PDB entry 6HRA | electron microscopy, 3.70 A resolution | chains A and B of the 4 polymer chains in the assembly

[Chain A]
Molecule: Potassium-transporting ATPase potassium-binding subunit
Source organism: Escherichia coli (strain K12)
UniProt: P03959 (KDPA_ECOLI); residue numbers follow UniProt; this construct covers 1-557
Amino-acid sequence (557 residues; row label = number of the first residue in the row):
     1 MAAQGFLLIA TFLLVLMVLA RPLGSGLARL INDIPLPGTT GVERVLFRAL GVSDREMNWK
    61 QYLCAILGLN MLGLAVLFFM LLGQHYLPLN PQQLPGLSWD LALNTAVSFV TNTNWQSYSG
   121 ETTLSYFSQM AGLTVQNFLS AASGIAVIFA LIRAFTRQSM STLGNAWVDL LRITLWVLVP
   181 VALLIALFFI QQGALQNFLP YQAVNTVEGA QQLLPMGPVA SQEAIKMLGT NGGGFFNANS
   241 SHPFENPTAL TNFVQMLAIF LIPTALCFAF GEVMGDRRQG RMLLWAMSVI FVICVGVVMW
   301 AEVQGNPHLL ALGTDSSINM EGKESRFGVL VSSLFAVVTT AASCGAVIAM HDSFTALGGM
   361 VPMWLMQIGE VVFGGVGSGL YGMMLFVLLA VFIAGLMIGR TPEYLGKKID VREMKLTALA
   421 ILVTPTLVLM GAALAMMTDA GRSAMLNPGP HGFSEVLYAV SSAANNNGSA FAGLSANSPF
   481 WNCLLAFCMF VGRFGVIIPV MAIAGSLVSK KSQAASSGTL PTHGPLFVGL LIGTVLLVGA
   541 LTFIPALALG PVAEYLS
Bound ions: K+ site 1: Asn239, Gly468; K+ site 2 near Gly369 (its only coordinating residue here)
Curated features (UniProtKB/Swiss-Prot):
  - mutagenesis: Gly232 (G232A/S: Decrease in K(+) affinity and loss of cation selectivity)
What the authors report for this chain:
  - K+ coordination: Asn239, Gly369, Gly468

[Chain B]
Molecule: Potassium-transporting ATPase ATP-binding subunit
Source organism: Escherichia coli (strain K12)
Notes: EC 3.6.3.12
UniProt: P03960 (KDPB_ECOLI); residue numbers follow UniProt; this construct covers 1-682
Amino-acid sequence (682 residues; numbered 1 to 682; the number before each row is that of its first residue):
     1 MSRKQLALFE PTLVVQALKE AVKKLNPQAQ WRNPVMFIVW IGSLLTTCIS IAMASGAMPG
    61 NALFSAAISG WLWITVLFAN FAEALAEGRS KAQANSLKGV KKTAFARKLR EPKYGAAADK
   121 VPADQLRKGD IVLVEAGDII PCDGEVIEGG ASVDESAITG ESAPVIRESG GDFASVTGGT
   181 RILSDWLVIE CSVNPGETFL DRMIAMVEGA QRRKTPNEIA LTILLIALTI VFLLATATLW
   241 PFSAWGGNAV SVTVLVALLV CLIPTTIGGL LSAIGVAGMS RMLGANVIAT SGRAVEAAGD
   301 VDVLLLDKTG TITLGNRQAS EFIPAQGVDE KTLADAAQLA SLADETPEGR SIVILAKQRF
   361 NLRERDVQSL HATFVPFTAQ SRMSGINIDN RMIRKGSVDA IRRHVEANGG HFPTDVDQKV
   421 DQVARQGATP LVVVEGSRVL GVIALKDIVK GGIKERFAQL RKMGIKTVMI TGDNRLTAAA
   481 IAAEAGVDDF LAEATPEAKL ALIRQYQAEG RLVAMTGDGT NDAPALAQAD VAVAMNSGTQ
   541 AAKEAGNMVD LDSNPTKLIE VVHIGKQMLM TRGSLTTFSI ANDVAKYFAI IPAAFAATYP
   601 QLNALNIMCL HSPDSAILSA VIFNALIIVF LIPLALKGVS YKPLTASAML RRNLWIYGLG
   661 GLLVPFIGIK VIDLLLTVCG LV
Not modelled in the structure: 1-3
Modified positions: Ser162 (phosphoserine; SEP)
Curated features (UniProtKB/Swiss-Prot):
  - active site: Asp307 (4-aspartylphosphate intermediate)
  - binding site (ATP): Asp344, Glu348, Phe377 to Ser384, Lys395
  - binding site (Mg(2+)): Asp518, Asp522
  - modified residue: Ser162 (Phosphoserine)
  - mutagenesis: Asp300 (D300E/N: Does not affect formation of the phosphorylated intermediate), Asp307 (D307E/N/Q: Unable to form a phosphorylated intermediate and lacks ATPase activity), Phe377 (F377A: Loss of ATPase activity; F377Y: Slight decrease in ATPase activity), Ser384 (S384A/T: Decrease in ATPase activity), Lys395 (K395A: Strong decrease in ATPase activity), Asp399 (D399A: Decrease in ATPase activity)
What the authors report for this chain:
  - post-translational modification sites: Ser162
  - catalytic residues: Asp307
  - conformationally variable residues (domain motion): Thr159 to Ser162

[Interface between chain A and chain B]
Contacting residue pairs (89):
  Leu389(A) - Leu224(B)  hydrophobic
  Phe392(A) - Asn217(B)
  Phe392(A) - Ala220(B)
  Phe392(A) - Leu221(B)  hydrophobic
  Phe392(A) - Leu224(B)  hydrophobic
  Ala394(A) - Leu650(B)  hydrophobic
  Leu396(A) - Asn217(B)
  Leu396(A) - Leu569(B)
  Leu396(A) - Met570(B)
  Leu396(A) - Arg572(B)
  Leu396(A) - Gly573(B)
  Met397(A) - Gly573(B)
  Met397(A) - Thr577(B)
  Met397(A) - Leu650(B)  hydrophobic
  Met397(A) - Asn653(B)
  Met397(A) - Leu654(B)  hydrophobic
  Ile398(A) - Lys566(B)  hydrogen bond (backbone-side chain)
  Ile398(A) - Met570(B)
  Ile398(A) - Ala646(B)  hydrophobic
  Gly399(A) - Gly299(B)
  Gly399(A) - Lys566(B)  hydrogen bond (backbone-side chain)
  Gly399(A) - Leu569(B)
  Arg400(A) - Asp300(B)  salt bridge
  Arg400(A) - Leu569(B)
  Thr401(A) - Asp300(B)
  Glu403(A) - Asp300(B)
  Val411(A) - Pro216(B)
  Val411(A) - Ile219(B)  hydrophobic
  Val411(A) - Ile223(B)  hydrophobic
  Met414(A) - Ile223(B)
  Met414(A) - Leu224(B)  hydrophobic
  Lys415(A) - Ile223(B)
  Ala418(A) - Ile223(B)  hydrophobic
  Ala418(A) - Ala227(B)  hydrophobic
  Leu422(A) - Ala227(B)
  Leu422(A) - Ile230(B)  hydrophobic
  Leu422(A) - Val231(B)  hydrophobic
  Thr426(A) - Leu234(B)
  Leu429(A) - Thr238(B)
  Leu429(A) - Phe242(B)  hydrophobic
  Met430(A) - Leu234(B)  hydrophobic
  Ala432(A) - Phe242(B)
  Ala433(A) - Thr238(B)
  Ala433(A) - Pro241(B)
  Ala433(A) - Phe242(B)
  Met436(A) - Pro241(B)
  Met436(A) - Trp245(B)  hydrophobic
  Met437(A) - Pro241(B)  hydrophobic
  Arg442(A) - Trp245(B)
  Met445(A) - Trp245(B)  hydrophobic
  Gly449(A) - Trp245(B)
  Pro450(A) - Tyr599(B)  hydrophobic
  Phe453(A) - Phe242(B)  hydrophobic
  Phe453(A) - Trp245(B)
  Lys511(A) - Ala508(B)
  Gln513(A) - Gly510(B)  hydrogen bond (side chain-backbone)
  Ser516(A) - Asp302(B)
  Ser517(A) - Gly464(B)
  Gly518(A) - Ala646(B)
  Thr519(A) - Ala646(B)
  Leu520(A) - Ala646(B)  hydrophobic
  Leu520(A) - Leu650(B)  hydrophobic
  Leu526(A) - Ser647(B)
  Leu526(A) - Leu650(B)  hydrophobic
  Leu526(A) - Arg651(B)
  Leu537(A) - Ile580(B)  hydrophobic
  Leu537(A) - Val584(B)  hydrophobic
  Leu541(A) - Phe232(B)
  Leu541(A) - Ile580(B)
  Leu541(A) - Asp583(B)
  Leu541(A) - Val584(B)
  Leu541(A) - Tyr587(B)  hydrogen bond (backbone-side chain)
  Thr542(A) - Val231(B)
  Thr542(A) - Phe232(B)
  Thr542(A) - Ala235(B)
  Pro545(A) - Ala235(B)
  Pro545(A) - Leu239(B)
  Pro545(A) - Tyr587(B)
  Ala548(A) - Ile591(B)  hydrophobic
  Ala548(A) - Leu602(B)
  Leu549(A) - Phe242(B)  hydrophobic
  Leu549(A) - Phe595(B)  hydrophobic
  Leu549(A) - Tyr599(B)  hydrophobic
  Val552(A) - Leu605(B)  hydrophobic
  Ala553(A) - Gln601(B)  hydrogen bond (backbone-side chain)
  Leu556(A) - Gln601(B)
  Leu556(A) - Leu602(B)  hydrophobic
  Leu556(A) - Leu605(B)  hydrophobic
  Ser557(A) - Gln601(B)
Other interface residues (no listed pair), chain A (53 interface residues in all): Ile393, Pro425, Gly452, Pro521, Pro525, Leu530, Ile544, Ala546
Other interface residues (no listed pair), chain B (52 interface residues in all): Ser243, Glu509, Arg511, Ser574, Thr576, Ala604
From the paper, about this interface:
  - pairs named by the authors: Arg400(A)-Asp300(B) (salt bridge), Arg400(A)-Asp302(B), Gln513(A)-Gly510(B)

[Summary]
53 residues of chain A and 52 residues of chain B are in contact, with 5 hydrogen bonds and 1 salt bridge.
Among the polar pairs are Arg400(A)-Asp300(B), Ile398(A)-Lys566(B) and Gly399(A)-Lys566(B). The authors report
a salt bridge between Arg400(A) and Asp300(B); contacts between Arg400(A) and Asp302(B) and Gln513(A) and
Gly510(B). The paper reports the catalytic residue Asp307(B); K+ coordination by Asn239(A), Gly369(A) and
Gly468(A).
Chain A is Potassium-transporting ATPase potassium-binding subunit and chain B is Potassium-transporting
ATPase ATP-binding subunit, both from Escherichia coli (strain K12); the structure, Cryo-EM structure of the
KdpFABC complex in an E1 outward-facing state (state 1), was determined by electron microscopy together with
6HRB from the same study.
